Entry 7YRF (electron microscopy, 2.91 A resolution); this record covers chains B and C of the 5 polymer chains in the assembly.

Chain B:
Protein: Genome polyprotein
Organism: Coxsackievirus A16
Notes: EC 3.4.22.29, 3.6.1.15, 3.4.22.28, 2.7.7.48
UniProt: M4TAU2 (M4TAU2_9ENTO); numbering as in UniProt (aligned over 14-323)
Amino-acid sequence (310 residues; numbered 14 to 323; the number before each row is that of its first residue):
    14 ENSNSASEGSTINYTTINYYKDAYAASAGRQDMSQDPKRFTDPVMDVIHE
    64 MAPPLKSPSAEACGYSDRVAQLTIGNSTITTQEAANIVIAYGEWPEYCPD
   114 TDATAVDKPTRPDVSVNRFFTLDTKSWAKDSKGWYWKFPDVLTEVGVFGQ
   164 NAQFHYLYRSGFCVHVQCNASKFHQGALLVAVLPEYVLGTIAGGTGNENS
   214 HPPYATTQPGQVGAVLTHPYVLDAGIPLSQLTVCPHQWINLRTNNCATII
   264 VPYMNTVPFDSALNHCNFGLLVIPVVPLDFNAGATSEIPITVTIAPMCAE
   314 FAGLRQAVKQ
Unresolved in the structure: 46-82

Chain C:
Protein: Capsid protein VP3
Organism: Coxsackievirus A16
Notes: EC 3.4.22.29, 3.6.1.15, 3.4.22.28, 2.7.7.48
UniProt: A9LXZ4 (A9LXZ4_9ENTO); residues 1-242 here correspond to UniProt positions 324-565 (UniProt number = residue number + 323)
Amino-acid sequence (242 residues; row label = number of the first residue in the row):
     1 GIPTELKPGTNQFLTTDDGVSAPILPGFHPTPPIHIPGEVRNLLEICRVE
    51 TILEVNNLKTNETTPMQRLCFPVSVQSKTGELCAAFRADPGRDGPWQSTI
   101 LGQLCRYYTQWSGSLEVTFMFAGSFMATGKMLIAYTPPGGSVPADRITAM
   151 LGTHVIWDFGLQSSVTLVVPWISNTHYRAHARAGYFDYYTTGIITIWYQT
   201 NYVVPIGAPTTAYIVALAAAQDNFTMKLCKDTEDIEQTANIQ

Interface between chain B and chain C:
Pairs across the interface (83; chain B residue first):
  Asn17(B) with Phe28(C); His29(C); Pro30(C)
  Thr24(B) with Arg41(C)
  Ile25(B) with Arg41(C)
  Ile30(B) with Val20(C)
  Asn31(B) with Val20(C)
  Tyr33(B) with Ser21(C); Ala22(C), hydrophobic; Pro23(C)
  Lys34(B) with Pro26(C)
  Asp35(B) with Pro23(C); Leu25(C); Pro26(C); Gly27(C), hydrogen bond (side chain-backbone)
  Tyr37(B) with Pro23(C); Leu25(C), hydrogen bond (side chain-backbone)
  Ala38(B) with Val20(C); Ser21(C); Pro23(C)
  Ser40(B) with Asp18(C); Gly19(C); Val20(C)
  Ala41(B) with Asp18(C), hydrogen bond (backbone-side chain)
  Gly42(B) with Asp18(C)
  Glu106(B) with His35(C), salt bridge; Pro37(C)
  Asp115(B) with Pro33(C); Ile34(C); His35(C), hydrogen bond (side chain-backbone)
  Lys185(B) with Ser124(C); Phe125(C); Met126(C)
  Phe186(B) with Met126(C), hydrophobic; Gly207(C); Pro209(C)
  Gln188(B) with Ala122(C); Gly123(C); Ser124(C), hydrogen bond (side chain-backbone); Tyr202(C); Pro209(C); Thr211(C), hydrogen bond (side chain-backbone); Ala212(C)
  Gly189(B) with Ala122(C), hydrogen bond (backbone-backbone)
  Tyr233(B) with Pro65(C), hydrophobic
  Leu241(B) with Leu69(C), hydrophobic
  Ser242(B) with Thr51(C); Ile52(C), hydrogen bond (backbone-backbone); Ser98(C), hydrogen bond (side chain-backbone)
  Gln243(B) with Ser98(C); Thr99(C); Ile100(C); Gln103(C)
  Thr245(B) with Glu50(C), hydrogen bond (side chain-backbone); Thr51(C)
  Val246(B) with Thr51(C)
  Trp251(B) with Ile52(C), hydrophobic; Met120(C), hydrophobic
  Asn253(B) with Phe121(C), hydrogen bond (side chain-backbone); Ala122(C)
  Arg255(B) with Phe121(C); Gly123(C); Ser124(C); Phe125(C); Phe159(C), hydrogen bond (side chain-backbone); Gly160(C), hydrogen bond (side chain-backbone); Gln162(C); Ser163(C), hydrogen bond
  Thr256(B) with Ser163(C)
  Tyr266(B) with Pro37(C)
  Met267(B) with Pro37(C), hydrophobic
  Asn268(B) with Ile34(C); Ile36(C)
  Thr269(B) with Ile34(C)
  Val270(B) with Ile34(C)
  Val288(B) with Leu69(C), hydrophobic
  Val289(B) with Ala122(C), hydrophobic; Tyr213(C), hydrophobic; Val215(C), hydrophobic
  Asp292(B) with Pro209(C); Thr211(C)
  Phe293(B) with Pro209(C), hydrophobic
  Asn294(B) with Gly207(C), hydrogen bond (side chain-backbone)
Interface residues without a listed pair, chain B (51 interface residues in all): Ser16, Gly22, Ser23, Tyr32, Ala39, Tyr104, His187, Ala190, Pro232, Pro265, Pro271, Pro290
Interface residues without a listed pair, chain C (54 interface residues in all): Ile24, Gly38, Ile46, Val49, Glu54, Met66, Leu161, Ile206, Ala208

Overview:
51 residues of chain B face 54 of chain C across their interface; the contacts include 15 hydrogen bonds and 1
salt bridge. Polar pairs include Glu106(B)-His35(C), Asp35(B)-Gly27(C) and Tyr37(B)-Leu25(C).
Here chain B is Genome polyprotein and chain C is Capsid protein VP3, both from Coxsackievirus A16. Entry 7YRF
(Cryo-EM structure of compact CA16 empty particle in complex with a neutralizing antibody 8C4) was determined
by electron microscopy together with 7YV2, 7YV7, 7YRH, 7Y7M and 7YMS from the same study.
